PDB entry 5JPE | X-ray diffraction, 2.61 A resolution | chain A

Chain A:
Protein: Serine/threonine-protein phosphatase
Source organism: Candida albicans
Notes: EC 3.1.3.16
UniProt: C4YM68 (C4YM68_CANAW); residues 171-478 here = UniProt positions 171-478
Chain sequence (311 residues; numbered 168 to 478; the number before each row is that of its first residue):
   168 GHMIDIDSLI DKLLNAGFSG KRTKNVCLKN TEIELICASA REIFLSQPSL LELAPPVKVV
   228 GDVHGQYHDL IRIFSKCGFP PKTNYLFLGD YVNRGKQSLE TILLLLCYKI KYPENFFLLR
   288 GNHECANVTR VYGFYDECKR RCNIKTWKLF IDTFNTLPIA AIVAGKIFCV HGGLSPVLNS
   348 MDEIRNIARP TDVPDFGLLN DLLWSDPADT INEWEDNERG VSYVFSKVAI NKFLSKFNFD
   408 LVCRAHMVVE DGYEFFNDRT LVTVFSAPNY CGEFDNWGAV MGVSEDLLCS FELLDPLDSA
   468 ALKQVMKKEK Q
Disordered / not traced: 168
Differences from the reference sequence: expression tag (168-170)
Ligand contacts: citrate anion (FLC): Asp229, His231, Asp257, Arg261, Asn289, His290, His338, Trp371, Arg386, His413, Met414, Phe432, Tyr437
Reported in the primary citation:
  - contacts within the chain: Phe185-Met473, Val193-Cys309 (hydrophobic contact), His235-Met473, Ile238-Met473, Arg239-Met473, Leu469-Met473, Val472-Met473
  - specificity-determining residues: Lys243, Trp444
  - specificity-determining residues: Glu380 (proposed by the authors, not directly observed)

Summary:
Ligands of chain A: citrate anion. From the paper: specificity determinants Lys243, Trp444 and Glu380;
contacts within the chain involving Phe185, Met473 and Val193 among others.
Chain A is Serine/threonine-protein phosphatase (Candida albicans); the structure, Yeast-specific
serine/threonine protein phosphatase (PPZ1) of Candida albicans, was determined by X-ray diffraction together
with 5JPF from the same study.
